8D1B - chains D and B of the 4 polymer chains in the assembly; structure by electron microscopy, 3.57 A resolution.

== Chain D ==
Molecule: Pikachurin
Source organism: Homo sapiens
UniProt: Q63HQ2 (EGFLA_HUMAN); residue numbers follow UniProt; this construct covers 784-1017
Sequence (234 residues; each row starts with the number of its first residue):
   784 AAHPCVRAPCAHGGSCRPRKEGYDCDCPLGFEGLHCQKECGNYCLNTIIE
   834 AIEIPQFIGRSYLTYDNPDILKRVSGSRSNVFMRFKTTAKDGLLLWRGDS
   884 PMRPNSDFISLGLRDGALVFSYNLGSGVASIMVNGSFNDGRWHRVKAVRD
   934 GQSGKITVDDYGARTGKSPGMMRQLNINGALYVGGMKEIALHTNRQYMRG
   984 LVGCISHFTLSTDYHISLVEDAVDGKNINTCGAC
Unresolved in the structure: 784-836, 1015-1017
Differences from the reference sequence: conflict Cys1017 (Lys in Q63HQ2)
Cystine bridges: Cys987-Cys1014
What the authors report for this chain:
  - post-translational modification sites: Asn917

== Chain B ==
Molecule: Probable G-protein coupled receptor 179
Source organism: Homo sapiens
UniProt: Q6PRD1 (GP179_HUMAN); residue numbers follow UniProt; this construct covers 1-740
Sequence (740 residues; numbered 1 to 740; the number before each row is that of its first residue):
     1 MGTRGAVMPPPMWGLLGCCFVCAWALGGPRPIRSLPPLSSQVKPGSVPMQ
    51 VPLEGAEAALAYLYSGDAQQLSQVNCSERYEARGAGAMPGLPPSLQGAAG
   101 TLAQAANFLNMLLQANDIRESSVEEDVEWYQALVRSVAEGDPRVYRALLT
   151 FNPPPGASHLQLALQATRTGEETILQDLSGNWVQEENPPGDLDTPALKKR
   201 VLTNDLGSLGSPKWPQADGYVGDTQQVRLSPPFLECQEGRLRPGWLITLS
   251 ATFYGLKPDLSPEVRGQVQMDVDLQSVDINQCASGPGWYSNTHLCDLNST
   301 QCVPLESQGFVLGRYLCRCRPGFYGASPSGGLEESDFQTTGQFGFPEGRS
   351 GRLLQCLPCPEGCTSCMDATPCLVEEAAVLRAAVLACQACCMLAIFLSML
   401 VSYRCRRNKRIWASGVVLLETVLFGFLLLYFPVFILYFKPSVFRCIALRW
   451 VRLLGFAIVYGTIILKLYRVLQLFLSRTAQRSALLSSGRLLRRLGLLLLP
   501 VLGFLAVWTVGALERGIQHAPLVIRGHTPSGRHFYLCHHDRWDYIMVVAE
   551 LLLLCWGSFLCYATRAVLSAFHEPRYMGIALHNELLLSAAFHTARFVLVP
   601 SLHPDWTLLLFFFHTHSTVTTTLALIFIPKFWKLGAPPREEMVDEVCEDE
   651 LDLQHSGSYLGSSIASAWSEHSLDPGDIRDELKKLYAQLEVHKTKEMAAN
   701 NPHLPKKRGSSCQGLGRSFMRYLAEFPEALARQHSRDSGS
Unresolved in the structure: 1-54, 188-194, 321-740
Curated features (UniProtKB/Swiss-Prot):
  - glycosylation (N-linked (GlcNAc...) asparagine): Asn75, Asn298
  - natural variant: Asp126 (D126H: In CSNB1E), Tyr220 (Y220C: In CSNB1E), Gly455 (G455D: In CSNB1E), His603 (H603Y: In CSNB1E)
Cystine bridges: Cys76-Cys236, Cys282-Cys302, Cys295-Cys317
What the authors report for this chain:
  - disease-associated variants - D126H (citing earlier work)
  - disease-associated variants - Y220C: decreased localization (citing earlier work)
  - disease-associated variants - D126H: decreased stability (proposed by the authors, not directly observed)

== Interface between chain D and chain B ==
Contacting residue pairs (26):
  Arg861(D) with Pro155(B), hydrogen bond (side chain-backbone); Gly156(B)
  Lys929(D) with Asp117(B); Ile118(B); Ser121(B), hydrogen bond
  Val931(D) with Pro258(B), hydrophobic
  Asp933(D) with Pro258(B)
  Ser936(D) with Pro258(B); Asp259(B), hydrogen bond
  Gly937(D) with Pro258(B)
  Lys938(D) with Asp117(B); Leu256(B); Pro258(B)
  Asp942(D) with Asn116(B)
  Asp943(D) with Ser211(B); Lys213(B), salt bridge; Trp214(B)
  Tyr944(D) with Lys213(B); Trp214(B)
  Ala946(D) with Asp117(B)
  Lys950(D) with Pro258(B), hydrogen bond (side chain-backbone); Asp259(B), salt bridge
  Thr995(D) with Glu120(B); Pro154(B)
  Asp996(D) with Pro154(B); Ala157(B)
Interface residues without a listed pair, chain D (18 interface residues in all): Phe865, Arg927, Thr940, Thr948
Interface residues without a listed pair, chain B (17 interface residues in all): Pro212, Lys257

== Overview ==
18 residues of chain D and 17 residues of chain B are in contact; the contacts include 4 hydrogen bonds and 2
salt bridges. Among the polar pairs are Asp943(D)-Lys213(B), Lys950(D)-Asp259(B) and Arg861(D)-Pro155(B). The
paper reports that Y220C of chain B reduces localization; a modification site at Asn917(D).
Chain D is Pikachurin and chain B is Probable G-protein coupled receptor 179, both from Homo sapiens; the
structure, CryoEM structure of human orphan GPCR GPR179 in complex with extracellular matrix protein
pikachurin, was determined by electron microscopy, deposited together with 7ZC9 and 7ZCB.
